4PRN - chains A and B of the 3 polymer chains in the assembly; structure by X-ray diffraction, 1.65 A resolution.

[Chain A]
Name: HLA class I histocompatibility antigen, B-35 alpha chain
Organism: Homo sapiens
UniProtKB: P30685 (1B35_HUMAN); residues 1-276 here correspond to UniProt positions 25-300 (UniProt number = residue number + 24)
Amino-acid sequence (276 residues; row label = number of the first residue in the row):
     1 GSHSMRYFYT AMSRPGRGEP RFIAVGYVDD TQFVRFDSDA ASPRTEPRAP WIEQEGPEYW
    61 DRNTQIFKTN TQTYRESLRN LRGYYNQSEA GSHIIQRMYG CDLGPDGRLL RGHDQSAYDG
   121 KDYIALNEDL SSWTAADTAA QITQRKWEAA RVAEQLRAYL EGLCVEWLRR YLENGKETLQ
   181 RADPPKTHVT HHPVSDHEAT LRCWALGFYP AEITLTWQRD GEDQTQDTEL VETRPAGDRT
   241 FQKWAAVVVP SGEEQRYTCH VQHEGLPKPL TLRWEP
Disulfides: Cys101-Cys164, Cys203-Cys259

[Chain B]
Name: Beta-2-microglobulin
Organism: Homo sapiens
UniProtKB: P61769 (B2MG_HUMAN); residues 1-99 here correspond to UniProt positions 21-119 (UniProt number = residue number + 20)
Amino-acid sequence (99 residues; each row starts with the number of its first residue):
     1 IQRTPKIQVY SRHPAENGKS NFLNCYVSGF HPSDIEVDLL KNGERIEKVE HSDLSFSKDW
    61 SFYLLYYTEF TPTEKDEYAC RVNHVTLSQP KIVKWDRDM
Disulfides: Cys25-Cys80
Curated features (UniProtKB/Swiss-Prot):
  - modified residue: Gln2 (Pyrrolidone carboxylic acid)
  - glycosylation: Ile1 (N-linked (Glc) (glycation) isoleucine), Lys19 (N-linked (Glc) (glycation) lysine), Lys41 (N-linked (Glc) (glycation) lysine), Lys48 (N-linked (Glc) (glycation) lysine), Lys58 (N-linked (Glc) (glycation) lysine), Lys91 (N-linked (Glc) (glycation) lysine), Lys94 (N-linked (Glc) (glycation) lysine)

[Interface between chain A and chain B]
Residue-residue contacts (60):
  Phe8(A) - Ser55(B)
  Phe8(A) - Phe56(B)  hydrophobic
  Tyr9(A) - Phe56(B)
  Thr10(A) - Leu54(B)
  Thr10(A) - Phe56(B)
  Thr10(A) - Phe62(B)
  Met12(A) - Ser33(B)
  Met12(A) - Asp34(B)
  Arg17(A) - Asp34(B)  salt bridge
  Val25(A) - Asp53(B)
  Val25(A) - Leu54(B)
  Val25(A) - Ser55(B)
  Tyr27(A) - Ser55(B)
  Tyr27(A) - Tyr63(B)  hydrogen bond
  Gln32(A) - Asp53(B)  hydrogen bond
  Arg35(A) - Asp53(B)  salt bridge
  Arg48(A) - Asp53(B)  salt bridge
  Ile94(A) - Pro32(B)  hydrophobic
  Ile94(A) - Ser33(B)
  Gln96(A) - His31(B)  hydrogen bond
  Gln96(A) - Phe56(B)
  Gln96(A) - Trp60(B)  hydrogen bond (side chain-backbone)
  Gln96(A) - Phe62(B)
  Arg97(A) - Phe56(B)
  Met98(A) - Phe56(B)  hydrophobic
  Met98(A) - Lys58(B)
  Met98(A) - Trp60(B)  hydrophobic
  Gln115(A) - Trp60(B)
  Ser116(A) - Trp60(B)
  Ala117(A) - Trp60(B)  hydrophobic
  Asp119(A) - His31(B)
  Gly120(A) - Arg3(B)  hydrogen bond (backbone-side chain)
  Gly120(A) - His31(B)  hydrogen bond (backbone-side chain)
  Gly120(A) - Trp60(B)
  Asp122(A) - Trp60(B)  hydrogen bond
  His192(A) - Asp98(B)  salt bridge
  Arg202(A) - Asp98(B)  hydrogen bond (side chain-backbone)
  Arg202(A) - Met99(B)  hydrogen bond
  Trp204(A) - Asp98(B)
  Trp204(A) - Met99(B)
  Val231(A) - Gln8(B)
  Glu232(A) - Lys6(B)  salt bridge
  Glu232(A) - Gln8(B)  hydrogen bond (backbone-side chain)
  Glu232(A) - Tyr26(B)
  Glu232(A) - Ser28(B)  hydrogen bond
  Thr233(A) - Tyr26(B)
  Arg234(A) - Gln8(B)  hydrogen bond
  Arg234(A) - Tyr10(B)
  Arg234(A) - Met99(B)  hydrogen bond (side chain-backbone)
  Pro235(A) - Tyr10(B)  hydrogen bond (backbone-side chain)
  Pro235(A) - Asn24(B)
  Pro235(A) - Tyr26(B)
  Ala236(A) - Arg12(B)  hydrogen bond (backbone-side chain)
  Ala236(A) - Asn24(B)  hydrogen bond (backbone-side chain)
  Gly237(A) - Arg12(B)  hydrogen bond (backbone-side chain)
  Asp238(A) - Arg12(B)
  Gln242(A) - Tyr10(B)
  Gln242(A) - Ser11(B)  hydrogen bond (side chain-backbone)
  Gln242(A) - Arg12(B)  hydrogen bond (side chain-backbone)
  Trp244(A) - Met99(B)  hydrogen bond (side chain-backbone)
Interface residues without a listed pair, chain A (35 interface residues in all): Arg21, Ile23
Interface residues without a listed pair, chain B (28 interface residues in all): Ile1, His13, Ser57, Asp59, Leu65

[Overview]
Chain A and chain B form an interface of 35 and 28 residues respectively; the contacts include 20 hydrogen
bonds and 5 salt bridges. Polar contacts include Arg17(A)-Asp34(B), Arg35(A)-Asp53(B) and Arg48(A)-Asp53(B).
Chain A is HLA class I histocompatibility antigen, B-35 alpha chain and chain B is Beta-2-microglobulin, both
from Homo sapiens; the structure, Crystal structure of a HLA-B*35:01-HPVG-A4, was determined by X-ray
diffraction together with 4PR5, 4PRA, 4PRB, 4PRD, 4PRE, 4PRH, 4PRI and 4PRP from the same study.
